PDB entry 6I58 | X-ray diffraction, 2.60 A resolution | chain A

# Chain A
Molecule: Coagulation factor XI
From: Homo sapiens
Notes: EC 3.4.21.27
Reference sequence: P03951 (FA11_HUMAN); residues 1-607 here correspond to UniProt positions 19-625 (UniProt number = residue number + 18)
Chain sequence (607 residues; row label = number of the first residue in the row):
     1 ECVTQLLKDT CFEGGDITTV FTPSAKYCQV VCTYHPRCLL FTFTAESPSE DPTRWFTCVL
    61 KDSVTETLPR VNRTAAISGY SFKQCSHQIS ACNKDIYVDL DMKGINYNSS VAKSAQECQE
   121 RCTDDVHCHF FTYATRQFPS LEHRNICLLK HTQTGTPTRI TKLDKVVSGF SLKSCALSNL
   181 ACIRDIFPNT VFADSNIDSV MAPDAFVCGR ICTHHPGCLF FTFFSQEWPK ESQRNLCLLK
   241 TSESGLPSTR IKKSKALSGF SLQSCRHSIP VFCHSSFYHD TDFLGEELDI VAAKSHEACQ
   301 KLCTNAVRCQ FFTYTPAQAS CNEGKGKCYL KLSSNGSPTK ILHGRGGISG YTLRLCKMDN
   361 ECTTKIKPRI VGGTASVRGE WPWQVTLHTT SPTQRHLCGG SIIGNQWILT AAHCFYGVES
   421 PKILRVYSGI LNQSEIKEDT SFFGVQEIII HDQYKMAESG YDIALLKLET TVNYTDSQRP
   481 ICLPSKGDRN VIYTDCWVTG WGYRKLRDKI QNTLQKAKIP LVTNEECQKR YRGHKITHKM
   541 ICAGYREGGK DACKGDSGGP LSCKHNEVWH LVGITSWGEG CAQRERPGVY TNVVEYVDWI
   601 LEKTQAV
Disordered / not traced: 1, 318-320, 504-507, 546-553, 581-584, 606-607
Cystine bridges: Cys321 forms a disulfide with the same residue of a neighbouring copy of this chain
Cystine bridges: Cys2-Cys85, Cys28-Cys58, Cys32-Cys38, Cys92-Cys175, Cys118-Cys147, Cys122-Cys128, Cys182-Cys265, Cys208-Cys237, Cys212-Cys218, Cys273-Cys356, Cys299-Cys328, Cys303-Cys309, Cys362-Cys482, Cys398-Cys414, Cys496-Cys563, Cys527-Cys542
Glycans and other covalent adducts: N-acetylglucosamine (NAG) linked to Asn72, Asn108, Asn432
Reported in the primary citation:
  - contacts within the chain: Arg184-Asp488 (salt bridge), Arg369-Asp476, Asp476-Arg479
  - conformationally variable residues (loop rearrangement): Arg266, His267

# In short
Covalently linked N-acetylglucosamine: at Asn72, Asn108 and Asn432. From the paper: conformational variability
at Arg266 and His267; contacts within the chain involving Arg184, Asp488 and Arg369 among others.
Chain A is Coagulation factor XI (Homo sapiens); the structure, Allosteric activation of human prekallikrein
by apple domain disc rotation, was determined by X-ray diffraction, deposited together with 7QOT and 6I44.
